PDB entry 4YA1 | X-ray diffraction, 2.90 A resolution | chains M and b of the 28 polymer chains in the assembly

# Chain M
Name: Proteasome subunit beta type-7
Source organism: Saccharomyces cerevisiae S288c
Notes: EC 3.4.25.1
Reference sequence: P30657 (PSB7_YEAST); residues -12 to 233 here correspond to UniProt positions 21-266 (UniProt number = residue number + 33)
Chain sequence (246 residues; row label = number of the first residue in the row; numbers below 1 keep their minus sign (Thr-12 is residue -12)):
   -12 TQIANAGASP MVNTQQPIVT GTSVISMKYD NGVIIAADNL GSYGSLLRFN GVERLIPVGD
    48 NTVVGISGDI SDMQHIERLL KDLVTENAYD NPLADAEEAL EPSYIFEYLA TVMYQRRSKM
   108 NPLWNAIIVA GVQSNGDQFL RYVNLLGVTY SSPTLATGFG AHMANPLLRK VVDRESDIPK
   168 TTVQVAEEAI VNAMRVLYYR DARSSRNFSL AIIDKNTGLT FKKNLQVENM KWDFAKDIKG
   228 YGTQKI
Not modelled in the structure: -12 to 0

# Chain b
Name: Proteasome subunit beta type-1
Source organism: Saccharomyces cerevisiae S288c
Notes: EC 3.4.25.1
Reference sequence: P38624 (PSB1_YEAST); residues 1-196 here correspond to UniProt positions 20-215 (UniProt number = residue number + 19)
Chain sequence (196 residues; row label = number of the first residue in the row):
     1 TSIMAVTFKD GVILGADSRT TTGAYIANRV TDKLTRVHDK IWCCRSGSAA DTQAIADIVQ
    61 YHLELYTSQY GTPSTETAAS VFKELCYENK DNLTAGIIVA GYDDKNKGEV YTIPLGGSVH
   121 KLPYAIAGSG STFIYGYCDK NFRENMSKEE TVDFIKHSLS QAIKWDGSSG GVIRMVVLTA
   181 AGVERLIFYP DEYEQL

# Chain M / chain b interface
Pairs across the interface (63):
  Ser32(M) - Trp165(b)
  Ser32(M) - Asp166(b)
  Ser32(M) - Gly167(b)  hydrogen bond (backbone-backbone)
  Leu33(M) - Phe133(b)  hydrophobic
  Leu33(M) - Trp165(b)
  Leu34(M) - Lys164(b)
  Leu34(M) - Trp165(b)  hydrogen bond (backbone-backbone)
  Leu34(M) - Gly167(b)
  Arg35(M) - Trp165(b)
  Phe146(M) - Ala24(b)
  Phe146(M) - Tyr25(b)
  Tyr185(M) - Glu194(b)  hydrogen bond
  Tyr186(M) - Ile26(b)
  Tyr186(M) - Arg29(b)
  Arg187(M) - Ala24(b)
  Arg187(M) - Tyr25(b)
  Arg187(M) - Ile26(b)  hydrogen bond (backbone-backbone)
  Arg187(M) - Ala27(b)  hydrogen bond (side chain-backbone)
  Arg187(M) - Asn28(b)
  Arg187(M) - Arg29(b)
  Asp188(M) - Ala24(b)
  Asp188(M) - Ile26(b)
  Ala189(M) - Arg19(b)
  Ala189(M) - Thr21(b)
  Ala189(M) - Ala24(b)  hydrogen bond (backbone-backbone)
  Ala189(M) - Ile26(b)
  Ala189(M) - Gly167(b)
  Arg190(M) - Ala24(b)
  Arg193(M) - Asp191(b)  salt bridge
  Arg193(M) - Glu194(b)  salt bridge
  Lys218(M) - Arg29(b)  hydrogen bond (backbone-side chain)
  Trp219(M) - Arg29(b)
  Trp219(M) - Gly171(b)
  Trp219(M) - Val172(b)  hydrophobic
  Trp219(M) - Tyr189(b)
  Trp219(M) - Pro190(b)
  Asp220(M) - Tyr189(b)
  Phe221(M) - Arg29(b)
  Phe221(M) - Val30(b)  hydrophobic
  Ala222(M) - Val30(b)  hydrophobic
  Ala222(M) - Arg174(b)  hydrogen bond (backbone-side chain)
  Ala222(M) - Ile187(b)  hydrophobic
  Lys223(M) - Ile187(b)
  Lys223(M) - Tyr189(b)
  Ile225(M) - Val30(b)  hydrophobic
  Ile225(M) - Arg174(b)  hydrogen bond (backbone-side chain)
  Lys226(M) - Asp32(b)
  Lys226(M) - Arg185(b)
  Gly227(M) - Asp32(b)  hydrogen bond (backbone-side chain)
  Tyr228(M) - Thr35(b)
  Tyr228(M) - Arg45(b)
  Tyr228(M) - Gln53(b)  hydrogen bond (side chain-backbone)
  Tyr228(M) - Ala56(b)
  Tyr228(M) - Asp57(b)  hydrogen bond
  Gln231(M) - Asp32(b)
  Gln231(M) - Leu34(b)
  Gln231(M) - Thr35(b)
  Gln231(M) - Arg36(b)  hydrogen bond (side chain-backbone)
  Gln231(M) - Trp42(b)
  Gln231(M) - Arg185(b)
  Ile233(M) - Arg36(b)
  Ile233(M) - Trp42(b)
  Ile233(M) - Arg185(b)  hydrogen bond (backbone-side chain)
Other interface residues (no listed pair), chain M (27 interface residues in all): Asn37, Met150, Met217
Other interface residues (no listed pair), chain b (35 interface residues in all): Ile163, Ser168, Val183

# Summary
27 residues of chain M and 35 residues of chain b are in contact; the contacts include 14 hydrogen bonds and 2
salt bridges. Polar pairs include Arg193(M)-Asp191(b), Arg193(M)-Glu194(b) and Tyr185(M)-Glu194(b).
Here chain M is Proteasome subunit beta type-7 and chain b is Proteasome subunit beta type-1, both from
Saccharomyces cerevisiae S288c. Entry 4YA1 (Yeast 20S proteasome beta2-H116N mutant) was determined by X-ray
diffraction together with 4Y69, 4Y6A, 4Y6V, 4Y6Z, 4Y70, 4Y74 and 34 further entries from the same study.
